Entry 6PTO (electron microscopy, 7.00 A resolution (low resolution: residue-level contacts below are approximate; hydrogen-bond / salt-bridge calls are withheld)); this record covers chains j and l of the 36 polymer chains in the assembly.

== Chain j ==
Name: DNA replication licensing factor MCM4
Organism: Saccharomyces cerevisiae
Notes: EC 3.6.4.12
UniProtKB: P30665 (MCM4_YEAST); numbering as in UniProt (aligned over 1-933)
Chain sequence (933 residues; row label = number of the first residue in the row):
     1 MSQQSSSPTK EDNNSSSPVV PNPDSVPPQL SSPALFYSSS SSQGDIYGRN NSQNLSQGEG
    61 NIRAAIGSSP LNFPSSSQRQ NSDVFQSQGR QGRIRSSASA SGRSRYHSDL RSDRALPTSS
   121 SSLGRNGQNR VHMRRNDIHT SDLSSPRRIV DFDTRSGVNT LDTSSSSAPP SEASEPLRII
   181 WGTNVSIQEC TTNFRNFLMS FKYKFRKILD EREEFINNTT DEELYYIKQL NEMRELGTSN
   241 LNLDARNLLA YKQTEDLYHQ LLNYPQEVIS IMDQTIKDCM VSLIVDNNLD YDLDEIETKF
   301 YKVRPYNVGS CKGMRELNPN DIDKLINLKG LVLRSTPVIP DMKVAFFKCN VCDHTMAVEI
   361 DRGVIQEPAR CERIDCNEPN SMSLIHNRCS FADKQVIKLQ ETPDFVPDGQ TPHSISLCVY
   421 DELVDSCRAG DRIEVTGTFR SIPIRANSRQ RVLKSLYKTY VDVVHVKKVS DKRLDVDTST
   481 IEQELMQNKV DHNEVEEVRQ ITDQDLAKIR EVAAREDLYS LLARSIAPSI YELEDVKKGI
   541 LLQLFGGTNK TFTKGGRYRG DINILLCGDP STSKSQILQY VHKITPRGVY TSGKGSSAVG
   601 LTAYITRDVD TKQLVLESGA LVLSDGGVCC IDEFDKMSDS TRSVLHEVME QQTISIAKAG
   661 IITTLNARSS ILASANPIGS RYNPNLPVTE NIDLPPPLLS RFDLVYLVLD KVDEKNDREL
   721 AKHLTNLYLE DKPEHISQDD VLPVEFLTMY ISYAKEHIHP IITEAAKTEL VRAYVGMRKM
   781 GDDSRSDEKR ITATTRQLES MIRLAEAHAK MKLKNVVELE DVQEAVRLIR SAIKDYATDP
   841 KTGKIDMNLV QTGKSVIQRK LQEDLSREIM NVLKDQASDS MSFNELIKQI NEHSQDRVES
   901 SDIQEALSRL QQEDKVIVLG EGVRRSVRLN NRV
Disordered / not traced: 1-176, 213-220, 454, 471-497, 731-740, 780-792, 839-850, 930-933
Curated features (UniProtKB/Swiss-Prot):
  - motif: Ser700 to Asp703 (Arginine finger)
  - binding site (ATP): Gly568 to Ser575
  - modified residue (Phosphoserine): Ser52, Ser56, Ser69
  - mutagenesis: Lys574 (K574A: Loss of MCM2-7 complex helicase activity)

== Chain l ==
Name: DNA replication licensing factor MCM6
Organism: Saccharomyces cerevisiae
Notes: EC 3.6.4.12
UniProtKB: P53091 (MCM6_YEAST); numbering as in UniProt (aligned over 1-1017)
Chain sequence (1017 residues; each row starts with the number of its first residue):
     1 MSSPFPADTP SSNRPSNSSP PPSSIGAGFG SSSGLDSQIG SRLHFPSSSQ PHVSNSQTGP
    61 FVNDSTQFSS QRLQTDGSAT NDMEGNEPAR SFKSRALNHV KKVDDVTGEK VREAFEQFLE
   121 DFSVQSTDTG EVEKVYRAQI EFMKIYDLNT IYIDYQHLSM RENGALAMAI SEQYYRFLPF
   181 LQKGLRRVVR KYAPELLNTS DSLKRSEGDE GQADEDEQQD DDMNGSSLPR DSGSSAAPGN
   241 GTSAMATRSI TTSTSPEQTE RVFQISFFNL PTVHRIRDIR SEKIGSLLSI SGTVTRTSEV
   301 RPELYKASFT CDMCRAIVDN VEQSFKYTEP TFCPNPSCEN RAFWTLNVTR SRFLDWQKVR
   361 IQENANEIPT GSMPRTLDVI LRGDSVERAK PGDRCKFTGV EIVVPDVTQL GLPGVKPSST
   421 LDTRGISKTT EGLNSGVTGL RSLGVRDLTY KISFLACHVI SIGSNIGASS PDANSNNRET
   481 ELQMAANLQA NNVYQDNERD QEVFLNSLSS DEINELKEMV KDEHIYDKLV RSIAPAVFGH
   541 EAVKKGILLQ MLGGVHKSTV EGIKLRGDIN ICVVGDPSTS KSQFLKYVVG FAPRSVYTSG
   601 KASSAAGLTA AVVRDEEGGD YTIEAGALML ADNGICCIDE FDKMDISDQV AIHEAMEQQT
   661 ISIAKAGIHA TLNARTSILA AANPVGGRYN RKLSLRGNLN MTAPIMSRFD LFFVILDDCN
   721 EKIDTELASH IVDLHMKRDE AIEPPFSAEQ LRRYIKYART FKPILTKEAR SYLVEKYKEL
   781 RKDDAQGFSR SSYRITVRQL ESMIRLSEAI ARANCVDEIT PSFIAEAYDL LRQSIIRVDV
   841 DDVEMDEEFD NIESQSHAAS GNNDDNDDGT GSGVITSEPP ADIEEGQSEA TARPGTSEKK
   901 KTTVTYDKYV SMMNMIVRKI AEVDREGAEE LTAVDIVDWY LLQKENDLGS LAEYWEERRL
   961 AFKVIKRLVK DRILMEIHGT RHNLRDLENE ENENNKTVYV IHPNCEVLDQ LEPQDSS
Disordered / not traced: 1-102, 195-259, 415-427, 464-509, 841-1017
Curated features (UniProtKB/Swiss-Prot):
  - motif: Ser707 to Asp710 (Arginine finger)
  - binding site (ATP): Gly575 to Ser582
  - modified residue: Ser78 (Phosphoserine), Ser249 (Phosphoserine), Ser372 (Phosphoserine), Thr766 (Phosphothreonine)
  - mutagenesis: Lys581 (K581A: Loss of MCM2-7 complex helicase activity)
Residues lining bound ligands: ATP (adenosine-5'-triphosphate): Ile563, Leu565, Glu657, Arg708, Val797, Arg798, Glu801

== How chain j and chain l interact ==
Contacting residue pairs (76; chain j residue first):
  Thr336(j) with Arg375(l)
  Pro337(j) with Arg375(l)
  Val338(j) with Arg280(l); Ile452(l)
  Pro340(j) with Asn434(l); Tyr450(l); Ile452(l)
  Asp341(j) with Asn434(l)
  Met342(j) with Asn434(l); Thr438(l); Tyr450(l)
  Ile360(j) with Val437(l)
  Arg362(j) with Val437(l)
  Gly363(j) with Gly436(l); Val437(l)
  Val364(j) with Val437(l); Leu440(l)
  Ile365(j) with Val437(l); Leu440(l)
  Glu367(j) with Leu440(l)
  His386(j) with Tyr450(l)
  Asn387(j) with Ile402(l)
  Arg388(j) with Arg176(l)
  Ser390(j) with Ile284(l)
  Phe391(j) with Ser281(l)
  Asp393(j) with Arg280(l)
  Lys394(j) with Leu433(l)
  Val424(j) with Arg280(l)
  Asp425(j) with Arg277(l); Arg280(l)
  Ile442(j) with Thr430(l)
  Arg445(j) with Asp447(l)
  Lys458(j) with Thr429(l); Thr430(l)
  Phe552(j) with Leu734(l); Met736(l); Arg738(l)
  Lys554(j) with Ala748(l)
  Tyr558(j) with Leu734(l)
  Arg587(j) with Ile368(l); Pro369(l)
  Leu614(j) with Thr295(l)
  Leu616(j) with Gln362(l)
  Ser618(j) with Ile368(l)
  Leu623(j) with Ile368(l)
  Asp625(j) with Ala365(l); Asn366(l)
  Ser643(j) with Lys601(l)
  His646(j) with Lys601(l)
  Glu647(j) with Tyr597(l); Ser599(l); Lys601(l)
  Glu650(j) with Lys586(l); Tyr597(l)
  Gln651(j) with Lys586(l); Val589(l); Tyr597(l)
  Ile661(j) with Pro391(l); Gly392(l)
  Ile662(j) with Gly392(l)
  Thr663(j) with Gly392(l)
  Ser700(j) with Ser578(l)
  His759(j) with Lys737(l)
  Pro760(j) with Lys737(l)
  Ile761(j) with Lys737(l)
  Ile762(j) with Met736(l)
  Lys767(j) with Met736(l); Asp739(l)
  Val771(j) with Ala728(l)
  Thr794(j) with Ser578(l)
  Arg796(j) with Ser578(l)
  Ile802(j) with His735(l)
  Gln912(j) with Asn700(l); Met701(l)
  Glu913(j) with Gly697(l)
  Arg928(j) with Ser789(l)
Interface residues without a listed pair, chain j (77 interface residues in all): Arg334, Ser335, Ile339, Asp353, Leu384, Gln395, Val396, Arg449, Ile605, Asp610, Thr611, Gln613, Val615, Arg642, Ala657, Lys658, Pro697, Leu770, Val775, Ala793, Thr852, Asp914, Leu929
Interface residues without a listed pair, chain l (67 interface residues in all): Asp105, Asp278, Val294, Arg296, Arg360, Met373, Thr376, Val403, Pro405, Gly414, Gly432, Gly439, Thr579, Glu616, Ala625, Asn683, Gly686, Arg696, Thr702, Asp724, Thr725, Val732, Phe788

== In short ==
Chain j and chain l form an interface of 77 and 67 residues respectively. Ligands of chain l: ATP. UniProt
lists 8 ATP-binding residues and one mutagenesis site on chain j; 8 ATP-binding residues and one mutagenesis
site on chain l.
Here chain j is DNA replication licensing factor MCM4 and chain l is DNA replication licensing factor MCM6,
both from Saccharomyces cerevisiae. Entry 6PTO (Structure of Ctf4 trimer in complex with three CMG helicases)
was determined by electron microscopy, deposited together with 6PTJ and 6PTN.
